PDB entry 3J31 | electron microscopy, 4.50 A resolution (low resolution: residue-level contacts below are approximate; hydrogen-bond / salt-bridge calls are withheld) | chains Q and C of the 18 polymer chains in the assembly

== Chain Q ==
Name: A223 penton base
Organism: Sulfolobus turreted icosahedral virus
UniProtKB: Q6Q0L4 (Q6Q0L4_9VIRU); residues 1-223 here = UniProt positions 1-223
Amino-acid sequence (223 residues; row label = number of the first residue in the row):
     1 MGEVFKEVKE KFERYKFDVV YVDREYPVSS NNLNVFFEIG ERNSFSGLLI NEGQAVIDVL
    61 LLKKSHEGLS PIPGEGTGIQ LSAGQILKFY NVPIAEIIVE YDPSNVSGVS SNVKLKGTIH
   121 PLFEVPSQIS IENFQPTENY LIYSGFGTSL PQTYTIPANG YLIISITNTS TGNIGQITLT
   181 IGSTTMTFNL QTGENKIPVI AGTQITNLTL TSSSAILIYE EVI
Unresolved in the structure: 1-2, 223

== Chain C ==
Name: Coat protein
Organism: Sulfolobus turreted icosahedral virus
UniProtKB: Q6Q0J0 (Q6Q0J0_9VIRU); numbering as in UniProt (aligned over 1-345)
Amino-acid sequence (345 residues; numbered 1 to 345; the number before each row is that of its first residue):
     1 MGEIYTETLQ QTYAWTAGTN IPIKIPRNNF IRKIRVQLIG SISNSGTAAV TLPSAPFPYN
    61 LVQTFNLSYE GSKTLYSVSG TGLGILMYYT TKGQNPAYPA PGTSVPASGS VNLNVMWEFD
   121 LARFPATMVQ NIILSILTGQ APSGVSINAS FYITITYERV TAQEILSEGG LGADGEMPLA
   181 TVLPKVIEIP TFNVPASSAP IHVAYLQPGQ IYKRQLVYVI NSTSGINNTD PTEYELKIVR
   241 GVPTDKIKVS WAALQAENQA EYQVAPYSGA SAIIDFRKYF NGDLDLTHAP SDSIEYDLAL
   301 QNQDNVYSLY VSYVLPYYDQ LAALPAQVAA IVQQYVARQK RRIKR
Unresolved in the structure: 1

== Chain Q / chain C interface ==
Residue-residue contacts (27; chain Q residue first):
  V20(Q) - S72(C)
  Y21(Q) - S72(C)
  V22(Q) - S72(C)
  R24(Q) - S68(C)
  R24(Q) - G71(C)
  Y26(Q) - N20(C)
  Y26(Q) - P22(C)
  Y26(Q) - S135(C)
  F36(Q) - P22(C)
  F36(Q) - K24(C)
  F36(Q) - I133(C)
  E38(Q) - E70(C)
  E38(Q) - G71(C)
  E38(Q) - N131(C)
  E38(Q) - I133(C)
  I39(Q) - E70(C)
  G40(Q) - E70(C)
  G40(Q) - Q130(C)
  E41(Q) - Q130(C)
  R42(Q) - E70(C)
  R42(Q) - M128(C)
  R42(Q) - V129(C)
  R42(Q) - Q130(C)
  N43(Q) - E70(C)
  A95(Q) - N131(C)
  I119(Q) - E70(C)
  I119(Q) - S72(C)
Also at the interface, not in a pair above, chain Q (15 interface residues in all): S65
Also at the interface, not in a pair above, chain C (15 interface residues in all): N66, E176

== Summary ==
The chain Q/chain C interface involves 15 residues from each chain.
Chain Q is A223 penton base and chain C is Coat protein, both from Sulfolobus turreted icosahedral virus; the
structure, Life in the extremes: atomic structure of Sulfolobus Turreted Icosahedral Virus, was determined by
electron microscopy, deposited together with 4IL7.
